6C66 - chains A and N of the 15 polymer chains in the assembly; structure by electron microscopy, 3.66 A resolution.

== Chain A ==
Name: CRISPR-associated protein, Cse1 family
From: Thermobifida fusca (strain YX)
UniProtKB: Q47PJ1 (Q47PJ1_THEFY); residues 1-549 here = UniProt positions 1-549
Chain sequence (549 residues; each row starts with the number of its first residue):
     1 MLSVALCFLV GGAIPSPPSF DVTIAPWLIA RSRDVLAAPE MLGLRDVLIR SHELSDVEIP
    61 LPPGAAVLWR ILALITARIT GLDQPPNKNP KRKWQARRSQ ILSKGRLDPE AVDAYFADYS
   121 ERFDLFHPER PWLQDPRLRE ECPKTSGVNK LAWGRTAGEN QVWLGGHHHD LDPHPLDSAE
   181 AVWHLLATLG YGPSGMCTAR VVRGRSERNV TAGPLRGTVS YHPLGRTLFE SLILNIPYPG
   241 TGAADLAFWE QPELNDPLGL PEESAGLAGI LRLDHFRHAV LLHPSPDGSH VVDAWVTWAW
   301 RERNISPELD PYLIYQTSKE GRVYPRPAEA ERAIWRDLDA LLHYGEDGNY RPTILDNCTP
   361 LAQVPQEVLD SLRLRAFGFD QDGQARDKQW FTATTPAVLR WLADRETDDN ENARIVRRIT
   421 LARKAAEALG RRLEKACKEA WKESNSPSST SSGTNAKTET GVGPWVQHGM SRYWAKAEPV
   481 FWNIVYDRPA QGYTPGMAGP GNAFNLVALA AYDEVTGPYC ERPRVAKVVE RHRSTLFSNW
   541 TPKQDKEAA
Unresolved in the structure: 1-16, 447-462, 544-549

== Chain N ==
Molecule: Nontarget strand
Sequence (55 nucleotides; numbered -1 to 53; the number before each row is that of its first residue; numbers below 1 keep their minus sign (DC-1 is residue -1)):
    -1 CGCGCGGACG AAGCCAGTGA TAAGTGGAAT GCCATGTGGG CTGTCGCCTG GACGC
Unresolved in the structure: -1 to 0, 15-18, 22-29, 51-53
Metal / ion sites: Fe ion site 1: DA21 (shared with 4 residues of chain G)

== Interface between chain A and chain N ==
Residue-residue contacts - 29 pairs, chain A then chain N:
  Ser194(A) with DG11(N), hydrogen bond to the base
  Met196(A) with DA9(N), base contact; DA10(N), base contact
  Arg208(A) with DA9(N), hydrogen bond to the base
  Asn209(A) with DA10(N), hydrogen bond to the phosphate; DG11(N), sugar contact
  Val210(A) with DG11(N), sugar contact
  Thr211(A) with DG11(N), phosphate contact; DC12(N), phosphate contact
  Ala212(A) with DG11(N), phosphate contact; DC12(N), hydrogen bond to the phosphate
  Arg301(A) with DG11(N), salt bridge to the phosphate
  Arg303(A) with DC12(N), salt bridge to the phosphate
  Arg322(A) with DC13(N), base contact; DA14(N), base contact
  Tyr324(A) with DA14(N), stacking on the base
  Gly383(A) with DC12(N), sugar contact
  Gln384(A) with DG11(N), base contact; DC12(N), hydrogen bond to the base
  Ala385(A) with DG11(N), base contact
  Leu506(A) with DT33(N), phosphate contact
  Ser534(A) with DC31(N), phosphate contact
  Phe537(A) with DC31(N), phosphate contact; DA32(N), phosphate contact
  Ser538(A) with DC30(N), phosphate contact; DC31(N), hydrogen bond to the phosphate
  Trp540(A) with DC31(N), sugar contact; DA32(N), base contact
  Pro542(A) with DC31(N), base contact
Also at the interface, not in a pair above, chain A (23 interface residues in all): Gly195, Ser318, Asn539

== Overview ==
23 residues of chain A face 10 of chain N across their interface, with 6 hydrogen bonds, 2 salt bridges and 1
aromatic stacking contact. Polar pairs include Ser194(A)-DG11(N), Arg208(A)-DA9(N) and Gln384(A)-DC12(N).
Chain A is CRISPR-associated protein, Cse1 family (Thermobifida fusca (strain YX)) and chain N is Nontarget
strand; the structure, CRISPR RNA-guided surveillance complex, pre-nicking, was determined by electron
microscopy.
